Entry 9DIA (electron microscopy, 2.97 A resolution); this record covers chains A and B of the 3 polymer chains in the assembly.

Chain A:
Name: Integrin alpha-5
Organism: Homo sapiens
Reference sequence: P08648 (ITA5_HUMAN); residues -40 to 955 here correspond to UniProt positions 1-996 (UniProt number = residue number + 41)
Amino-acid sequence (1005 residues; row label = number of the first residue in the row; numbers below 1 keep their minus sign (Met-40 is residue -40)):
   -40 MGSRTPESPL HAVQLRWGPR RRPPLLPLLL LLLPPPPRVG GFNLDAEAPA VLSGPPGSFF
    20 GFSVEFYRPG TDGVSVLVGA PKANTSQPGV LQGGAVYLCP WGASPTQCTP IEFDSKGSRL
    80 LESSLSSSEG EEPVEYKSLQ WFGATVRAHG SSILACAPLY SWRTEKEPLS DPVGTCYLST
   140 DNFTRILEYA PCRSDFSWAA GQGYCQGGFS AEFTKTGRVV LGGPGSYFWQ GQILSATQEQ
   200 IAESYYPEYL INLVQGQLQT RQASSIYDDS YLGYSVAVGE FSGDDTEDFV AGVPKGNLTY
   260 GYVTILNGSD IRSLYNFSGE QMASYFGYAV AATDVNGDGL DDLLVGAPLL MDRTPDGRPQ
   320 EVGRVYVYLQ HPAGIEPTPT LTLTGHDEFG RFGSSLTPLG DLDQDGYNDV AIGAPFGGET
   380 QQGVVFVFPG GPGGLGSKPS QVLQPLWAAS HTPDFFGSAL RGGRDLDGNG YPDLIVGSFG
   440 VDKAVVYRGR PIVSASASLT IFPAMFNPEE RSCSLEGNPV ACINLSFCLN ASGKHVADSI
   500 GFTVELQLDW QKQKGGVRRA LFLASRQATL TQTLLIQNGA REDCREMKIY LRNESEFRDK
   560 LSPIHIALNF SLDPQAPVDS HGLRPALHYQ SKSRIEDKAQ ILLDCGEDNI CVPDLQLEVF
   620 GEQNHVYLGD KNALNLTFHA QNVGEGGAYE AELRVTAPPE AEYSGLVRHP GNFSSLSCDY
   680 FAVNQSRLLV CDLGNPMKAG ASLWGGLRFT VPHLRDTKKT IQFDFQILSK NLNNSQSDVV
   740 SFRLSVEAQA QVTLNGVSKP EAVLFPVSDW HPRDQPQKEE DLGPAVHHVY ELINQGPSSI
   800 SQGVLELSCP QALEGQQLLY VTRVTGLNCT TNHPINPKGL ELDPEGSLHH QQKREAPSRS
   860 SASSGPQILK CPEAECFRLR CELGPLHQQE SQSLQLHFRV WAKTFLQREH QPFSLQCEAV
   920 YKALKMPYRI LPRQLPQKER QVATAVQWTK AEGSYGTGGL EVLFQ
Disordered / not traced: -40 to 0, 450-964
Differences from the reference sequence: expression tag (956-964)
Disulfides: Cys58-Cys67, Cys115-Cys135, Cys151-Cys164
Covalently attached groups: N-acetylglucosamine (NAG) linked to Asn43, Asn256, Asn266; glycan linked to Asn141, Asn275
Ion coordination: Ca2+ site 1: Asp293, Asn295, Asp297, Leu299, Asp301; Ca2+ site 2: Asp364, Tyr366, Asp368; Ca2+ site 3: Asp424, Asp426, Asn428, Tyr430, Asp432
Reported in the primary citation:
  - specificity-determining residues: Phe155, Trp157 (proposed by the authors, not directly observed)

Chain B:
Name: Integrin beta-1
Organism: Homo sapiens
Reference sequence: P05556 (ITB1_HUMAN); residues -19 to 708 here correspond to UniProt positions 1-728 (UniProt number = residue number + 20)
Amino-acid sequence (738 residues; each row starts with the number of its first residue; numbers below 1 keep their minus sign (Met-19 is residue -19)):
   -19 MNLQPIFWIG LISSVCCVFA QTDENRCLKA NAKSCGECIQ AGPNCGWCTN STFLQEGMPT
    41 SARCDDLEAL KKKGCPPDDI ENPRGSKDIK KNKNVTNRSK GTAEKLKPED ITQIQPQQLV
   101 LRLRSGEPQT FTLKFKRAED YPIDLYYLMD LSYSMKDDLE NVKSLGTDLM NEMRRITSDF
   161 RIGFGSFVEK TVMPYISTTP AKLRNPCTSE QNCTSPFSYK NVLSLTNKGE VFNELVGKQR
   221 ISGNLDSPEG GFDAIMQVAV CGSLIGWRNV TRLLVFSTDA GFHFAGDGKL GGIVLPNDGQ
   281 CHLENNMYTM SHYYDYPSIA HLVQKLSENN IQTIFAVTEE FQPVYKELKN LIPKSAVGTL
   341 SANSSNVIQL IIDAYNSLSS EVILENGKLS EGVTISYKSY CKNGVNGTGE NGRKCSNISI
   401 GDEVQFEISI TSNKCPKKDS DSFKIRPLGF TEEVEVILQY ICECECQSEG IPESPKCHEG
   461 NGTFECGACR CNEGRVGRHC ECSTDEVNSE DMDAYCRKEN SSEICSNNGE CVCGQCVCRK
   521 RDNTNEIYSG KFCECDNFNC DRSNGLICGG NGVCKCRVCE CNPNYTGSAC DCSLDTSTCE
   581 ASNGQICNGR GICECGVCKC TDPKFQGQTC EMCQTCLGVC AEHKECVQCR AFNKGEKKDT
   641 CTQECSYFNI TKVESRDKLP QPVQPDPVSH CKEKDVDDCW FYFTYSVNGN NEVMVHVVEN
   701 PECPTGPDDT SGLEVLFQ
Disordered / not traced: -19 to 64, 80-85, 442-718
Differences from the reference sequence: expression tag (709-718)
Disulfides: Cys187-Cys193, Cys241-Cys281
Covalently attached groups: N-acetylglucosamine (NAG) linked to Asn192, Asn249, Asn343, Asn386, Asn397
Ion coordination: Mn2+ site 1: Ser132, Ser134, Glu229 (shared with 1 residue of chain C); Mn2+ site 2: Glu169, Asn224, Asp226, Pro228

Interface between chain A and chain B:
Residue-residue contacts - 50 pairs, chain A then chain B:
  Trp100(A) with Gly272(B)
  Leu118(A) with Met173(B), hydrophobic; Leu270(B)
  Ser120(A) with Met173(B)
  Leu128(A) with Thr179(B)
  Ser129(A) with Ser177(B); Thr178(B); Thr179(B)
  Pro131(A) with Met173(B), hydrophobic
  Tyr163(A) with Pro174(B); Leu225(B)
  Gln165(A) with Pro174(B); Leu270(B)
  Phe168(A) with Lys269(B)
  Trp188(A) with Pro174(B); Leu225(B), hydrophobic; Asp226(B)
  Asp228(A) with Pro228(B)
  Tyr230(A) with His263(B); Asp267(B); Leu270(B), hydrophobic
  Tyr233(A) with Gly266(B), hydrogen bond (side chain-backbone); Lys269(B); Leu270(B), hydrophobic
  Lys254(A) with His263(B); Phe264(B); Asp267(B), salt bridge
  Tyr259(A) with Glu327(B)
  Met281(A) with Glu327(B); Leu331(B)
  Ala282(A) with Ile299(B), hydrophobic
  Tyr284(A) with Phe264(B), hydrophobic; Ala265(B); Gly266(B); Asp267(B), hydrogen bond
  Leu308(A) with Ala265(B)
  Met310(A) with Ala300(B), hydrophobic; Leu331(B), hydrophobic
  Asp315(A) with Asn366(B), hydrogen bond; Leu369(B), hydrogen bond (side chain-backbone)
  Arg317(A) with Lys368(B)
  Glu320(A) with Ser298(B), hydrogen bond; Ala300(B)
  Glu347(A) with Gln304(B)
  Phe348(A) with Gln304(B)
  Arg350(A) with Ala265(B); Pro276(B)
  Phe375(A) with Pro276(B), hydrophobic
  Pro412(A) with Leu275(B), hydrophobic
  Phe414(A) with Val274(B)
Interface residues without a listed pair, chain A (40 interface residues in all): Phe18, Phe21, Trp157, Pro183, Phe187, Leu257, Thr258, Gln280, Tyr287, Pro318, Phe438
Interface residues without a listed pair, chain B (34 interface residues in all): Ser227, Phe262, Gly271, His301, Val303, Val324

Summary:
Chain A and chain B form an interface of 40 and 34 residues respectively; the contacts include 5 hydrogen
bonds and 1 salt bridge. Among the polar pairs are Lys254(A)-Asp267(B), Tyr233(A)-Gly266(B) and
Tyr284(A)-Asp267(B). Covalently linked N-acetylglucosamine: at Asn43(A), Asn256(A) and Asn266(A). The paper
reports specificity determinants Phe155(A) and Trp157(A).
Chain A is Integrin alpha-5 and chain B is Integrin beta-1, both from Homo sapiens; the structure, Cryo-EM
structure of alpha5beta1 integrin in complex with NeoNectin candidate 2, was determined by electron
microscopy, deposited together with 9EF2 and 9CKV.
